Entry 1OCU (X-ray diffraction, 2.30 A resolution); this record covers chain A.

[Chain A]
Protein: Sorting nexin
Organism: Saccharomyces cerevisiae S288C
Notes: fragment: px-domain
UniProtKB: Q08826 (SNX3_YEAST); numbering as in UniProt (aligned over 1-162)
Amino-acid sequence (162 residues; each row starts with the number of its first residue):
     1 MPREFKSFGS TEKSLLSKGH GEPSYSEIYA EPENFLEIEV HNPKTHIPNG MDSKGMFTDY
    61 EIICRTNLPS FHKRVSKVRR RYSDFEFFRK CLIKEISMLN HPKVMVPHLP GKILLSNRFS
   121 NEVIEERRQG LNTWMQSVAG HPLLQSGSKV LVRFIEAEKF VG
Disordered / not traced: 1-27, 162
Modified residues: Cys91 (s,s-(2-hydroxyethyl)thiocysteine; CME)
Residues lining bound ligands: PIB (2-(butanoyloxy)-1-{[(hydroxy{[2,3,4,6-tetrahydroxy-5-(phosphonooxy)cyclohexyl]oxy}phosphoryl)oxy]methyl}ethyl butanoate): Thr58, Arg81, Tyr82, Ser83, Glu86, Lys112, Ile113, Arg118, Arg127
Curated features (UniProtKB/Swiss-Prot):
  - binding site (a 1,2-diacyl-sn-glycero-3-phospho-(1D-myo-inositol-3-phosphate)): Arg81, Ser83, Lys112, Arg127
Reported in the primary citation:
  - conformationally variable residues (loop rearrangement, order/disorder transition): Thr45 to Ser53, Gly111 to Asn117
  - binding site for PIB: Arg81, Tyr82, Ser83, Glu86, Lys112, Ile113, Arg118, Arg127
  - contacts within the chain: Glu86-Lys112 (salt bridge)
  - specificity-determining residues: Arg127 (proposed by the authors, not directly observed)

[Overview]
Bound to chain A: compound PIB. Curated annotation (UniProt) lists 4 residues binding
1,2-diacyl-sn-glycero-3-phospho-(1D-myo-inositol-3-phosphate). The paper reports a binding site for PIB at
Arg81, Tyr82 and Ser83 among others; the specificity determinant Arg127.
Chain A is Sorting nexin (Saccharomyces cerevisiae S288C); the structure, Crystal structure of the yeast
PX-domain protein Grd19p (sorting nexin 3) complexed to phosphatidylinosytol-3-phosphate, was determined by
X-ray diffraction (same publication as 1OCS).
